8GU6 - chains A and C of the 4 polymer chains in the assembly; structure by electron microscopy, 3.10 A resolution.

Chain A:
Molecule: RAMP superfamily protein
Organism: Candidatus Scalindua brodae
Sequence (1722 residues; row label = number of the first residue in the row):
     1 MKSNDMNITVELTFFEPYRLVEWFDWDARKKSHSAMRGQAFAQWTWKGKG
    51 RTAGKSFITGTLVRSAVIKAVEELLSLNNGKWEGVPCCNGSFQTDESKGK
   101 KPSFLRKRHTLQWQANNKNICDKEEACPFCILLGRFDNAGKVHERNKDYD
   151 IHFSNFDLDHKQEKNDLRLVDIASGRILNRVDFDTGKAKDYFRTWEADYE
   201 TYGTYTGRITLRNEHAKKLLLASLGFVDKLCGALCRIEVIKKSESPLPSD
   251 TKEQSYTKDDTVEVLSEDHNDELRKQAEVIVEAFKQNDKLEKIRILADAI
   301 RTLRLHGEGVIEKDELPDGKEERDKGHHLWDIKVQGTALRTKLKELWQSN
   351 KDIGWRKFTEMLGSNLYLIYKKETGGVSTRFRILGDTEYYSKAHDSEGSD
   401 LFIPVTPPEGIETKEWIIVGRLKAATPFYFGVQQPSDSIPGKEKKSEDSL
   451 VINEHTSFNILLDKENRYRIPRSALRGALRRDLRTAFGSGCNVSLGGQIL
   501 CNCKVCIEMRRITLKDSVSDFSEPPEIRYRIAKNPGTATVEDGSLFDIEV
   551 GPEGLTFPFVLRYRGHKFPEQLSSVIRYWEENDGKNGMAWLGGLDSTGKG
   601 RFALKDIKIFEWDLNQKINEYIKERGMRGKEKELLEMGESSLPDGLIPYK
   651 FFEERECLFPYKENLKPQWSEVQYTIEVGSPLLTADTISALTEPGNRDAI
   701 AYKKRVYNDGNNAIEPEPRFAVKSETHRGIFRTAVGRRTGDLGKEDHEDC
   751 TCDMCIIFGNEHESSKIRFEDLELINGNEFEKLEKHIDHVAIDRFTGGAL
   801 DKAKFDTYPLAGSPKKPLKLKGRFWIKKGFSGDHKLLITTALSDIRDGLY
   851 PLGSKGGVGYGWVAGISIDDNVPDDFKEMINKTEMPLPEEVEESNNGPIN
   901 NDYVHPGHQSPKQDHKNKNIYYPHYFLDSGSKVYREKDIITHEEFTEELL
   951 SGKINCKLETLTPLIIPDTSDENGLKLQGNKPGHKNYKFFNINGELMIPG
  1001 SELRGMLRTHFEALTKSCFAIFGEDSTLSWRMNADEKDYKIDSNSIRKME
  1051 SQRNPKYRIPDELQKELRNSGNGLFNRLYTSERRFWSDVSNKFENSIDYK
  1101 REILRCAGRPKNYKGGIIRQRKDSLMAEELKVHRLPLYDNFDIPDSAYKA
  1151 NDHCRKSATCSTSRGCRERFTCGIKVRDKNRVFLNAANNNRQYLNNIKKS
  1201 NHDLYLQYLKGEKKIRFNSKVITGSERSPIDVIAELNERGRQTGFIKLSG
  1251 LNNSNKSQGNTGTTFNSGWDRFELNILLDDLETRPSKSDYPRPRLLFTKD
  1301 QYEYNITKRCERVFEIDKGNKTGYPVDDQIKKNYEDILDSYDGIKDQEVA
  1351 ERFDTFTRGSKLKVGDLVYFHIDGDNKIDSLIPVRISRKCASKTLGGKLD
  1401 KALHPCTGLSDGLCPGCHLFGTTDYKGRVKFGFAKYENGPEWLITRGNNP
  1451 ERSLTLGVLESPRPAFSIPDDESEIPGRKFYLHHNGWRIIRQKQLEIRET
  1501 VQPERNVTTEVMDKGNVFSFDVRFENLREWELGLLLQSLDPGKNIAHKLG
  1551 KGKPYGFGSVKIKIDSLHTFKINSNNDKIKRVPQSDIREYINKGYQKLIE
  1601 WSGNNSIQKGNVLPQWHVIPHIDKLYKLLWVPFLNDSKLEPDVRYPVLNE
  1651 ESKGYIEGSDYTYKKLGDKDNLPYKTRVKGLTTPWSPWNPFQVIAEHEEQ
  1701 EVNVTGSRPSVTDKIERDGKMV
Not modelled in the structure: 1-5, 48-49, 161-165, 241-268, 377-386, 392-398, 442-453, 638-641, 883-898, 915-918, 1028-1392, 1572-1578, 1602-1612, 1635-1638, 1692-1722
Metal / ion sites: Zn2+ site 1: Cys88, Cys121, Cys127, Cys130; Zn2+ site 2: Cys491, Cys501, Cys503, Cys506; Zn2+ site 3: His747, Cys750, Cys752, Cys755; Zn2+ site 4: Cys1018, Cys1406, Cys1414, Cys1417

Chain C:
Molecule: 33-nt RNA strand
Organism: Candidatus Scalindua brodae
Sequence (33 nucleotides; row label = number of the first residue in the row; note: 1 number in that range is skipped by the numbering (no residue carries it; nothing is unmodelled there); numbers below 1 keep their minus sign (G-18 is residue -18)):
   -18 GACUUAAUGUCACGGUAC
     1 CCAAUUUUCUGCCCC

How chain A and chain C interact:
Contacting residue pairs (263; chain A residue first):
  Glu16(A) with C-6(C), hydrogen bond to the base
  Arg19(A) with C-6(C), salt bridge to the phosphate
  Trp23(A) with U-15(C), hydrogen bond to the sugar; U-14(C), sugar contact
  Arg37(A) with A-7(C), hydrogen bond to the sugar; G-4(C), hydrogen bond to the base
  Gln39(A) with U-9(C), base contact
  Ala40(A) with U-9(C), base contact
  Phe41(A) with A-7(C), sugar contact
  Thr45(A) with C-16(C), phosphate contact; U-15(C), hydrogen bond to the phosphate
  Lys47(A) with C-16(C), hydrogen bond to the base
  Lys55(A) with C-16(C), hydrogen bond to the base
  Phe57(A) with U-15(C), base contact
  Thr59(A) with U-9(C), base contact
  Gly60(A) with U-14(C), hydrogen bond to the base; A-12(C), hydrogen bond to the base
  Thr61(A) with U-14(C), hydrogen bond to the sugar; A-13(C), hydrogen bond to the sugar; A-12(C), hydrogen bond to the base; U-9(C), base contact
  Leu62(A) with U-9(C), hydrogen bond to the base
  Arg64(A) with A-12(C), base contact; U-11(C), hydrogen bond to the phosphate; G-10(C), salt bridge to the phosphate
  Ser65(A) with U-9(C), base contact
  Ile68(A) with U-9(C), phosphate contact
  Ser91(A) with U-11(C), hydrogen bond to the sugar
  Phe92(A) with U-11(C), base contact; G-10(C), base contact
  Gln93(A) with U-11(C), hydrogen bond to the base; G-10(C), base contact
  Thr94(A) with U-11(C), base contact; G-10(C), hydrogen bond to the base
  Lys101(A) with G-10(C), base contact
  Pro102(A) with A-12(C), phosphate contact; G-10(C), phosphate contact
  Ser103(A) with A-13(C), sugar contact; A-12(C), hydrogen bond to the phosphate
  Phe104(A) with A-12(C), phosphate contact; G-10(C), hydrogen bond to the sugar; U-9(C), stacking on the base
  Leu105(A) with G-10(C), sugar contact; U-9(C), sugar contact; C-8(C), phosphate contact
  Arg106(A) with G-10(C), hydrogen bond to the base; U-9(C), salt bridge to the phosphate; C-8(C), phosphate contact
  Lys107(A) with C-8(C), phosphate contact; G-5(C), hydrogen bond to the base
  Arg108(A) with C-8(C), sugar contact
  Leu133(A) with U-11(C), sugar contact
  Gly134(A) with U-11(C), phosphate contact
  Arg135(A) with U-11(C), sugar contact
  Asp137(A) with U-11(C), phosphate contact
  Ala139(A) with A-12(C), sugar contact; U-11(C), phosphate contact
  Gly140(A) with A-13(C), sugar contact; A-12(C), sugar contact; U-11(C), phosphate contact
  Lys141(A) with A-13(C), hydrogen bond to the sugar; A-12(C), sugar contact; U-11(C), salt bridge to the phosphate; G-10(C), phosphate contact
  Val142(A) with A-13(C), hydrogen bond to the sugar
  His143(A) with A-13(C), salt bridge to the phosphate
  Glu144(A) with A-17(C), phosphate contact; A-13(C), base contact
  Lys147(A) with A-13(C), base contact
  Tyr149(A) with A-13(C), base contact; A-12(C), sugar contact
  Ile151(A) with A-12(C), base contact
  His152(A) with U-14(C), base contact; A-13(C), hydrogen bond to the base; A-12(C), base contact
  Phe153(A) with U-14(C), hydrogen bond to the base; A-12(C), hydrogen bond to the base
  Ser154(A) with U-14(C), base contact
  Asn155(A) with U-15(C), base contact; U-14(C), hydrogen bond to the base
  Asp157(A) with C-16(C), base contact; U-15(C), hydrogen bond to the base
  Arg176(A) with A-2(C), salt bridge to the phosphate
  Ile177(A) with A-2(C), sugar contact
  Leu178(A) with A-2(C), phosphate contact
  Asn179(A) with G-4(C), hydrogen bond to the sugar; U-3(C), sugar contact; A-2(C), hydrogen bond to the phosphate; C-1(C), hydrogen bond to the sugar
  Arg180(A) with G-4(C), phosphate contact; U-3(C), phosphate contact
  Val181(A) with U-3(C), hydrogen bond to the phosphate; C-1(C), sugar contact
  Gly186(A) with C-1(C), hydrogen bond to the sugar; C1(C), sugar contact
  Lys187(A) with C-1(C), sugar contact
  Ala188(A) with C-1(C), base contact
  Asp190(A) with G-4(C), hydrogen bond to the base
  Tyr191(A) with G-4(C), base contact; A-2(C), base contact
  Phe192(A) with G-4(C), stacking on the base
  Lys229(A) with C-6(C), sugar contact
  Gly232(A) with C-6(C), hydrogen bond to the phosphate
  Leu234(A) with C-6(C), base contact
  Tyr389(A) with G-4(C), hydrogen bond to the base
  Ser391(A) with A-7(C), hydrogen bond to the base; G-4(C), hydrogen bond to the base
  Asp400(A) with G-10(C), hydrogen bond to the base
  Gly431(A) with C-1(C), phosphate contact
  Pro471(A) with A-2(C), phosphate contact
  Arg472(A) with C-6(C), salt bridge to the phosphate
  Ser473(A) with U-3(C), sugar contact; A-2(C), hydrogen bond to the phosphate
  Ala474(A) with U-3(C), phosphate contact; A-2(C), hydrogen bond to the phosphate
  Arg476(A) with C-6(C), hydrogen bond to the phosphate; G-5(C), salt bridge to the phosphate; G-4(C), salt bridge to the phosphate
  Gly477(A) with U-3(C), sugar contact
  Arg480(A) with U-3(C), phosphate contact
  Arg481(A) with U-3(C), hydrogen bond to the base
  Val493(A) with G-4(C), sugar contact
  Ser494(A) with G-5(C), hydrogen bond to the base
  Leu495(A) with G-5(C), base contact; G-4(C), base contact
  Gly496(A) with G-5(C), base contact
  Gly497(A) with C-8(C), hydrogen bond to the base; G-5(C), hydrogen bond to the base
  Leu500(A) with C-8(C), base contact
  Met509(A) with G-5(C), phosphate contact
  Arg510(A) with C-8(C), base contact; G-5(C), phosphate contact
  Ile512(A) with C-6(C), base contact
  Thr513(A) with C-6(C), hydrogen bond to the base
  Leu514(A) with C-6(C), hydrogen bond to the base
  Tyr529(A) with U5(C), base contact
  Arg530(A) with A3(C), salt bridge to the phosphate; U5(C), salt bridge to the phosphate
  Ile531(A) with A3(C), hydrogen bond to the sugar; A4(C), phosphate contact; U5(C), hydrogen bond to the phosphate; U6(C), sugar contact
  Ala532(A) with A3(C), sugar contact; A4(C), phosphate contact
  Lys533(A) with A3(C), phosphate contact; A4(C), hydrogen bond to the phosphate; U6(C), hydrogen bond to the sugar
  Ala538(A) with U7(C), sugar contact
  Thr539(A) with U7(C), hydrogen bond to the sugar
  Val540(A) with U6(C), base contact
  Leu545(A) with U5(C), base contact
  Phe546(A) with A3(C), base contact
  Gly592(A) with U-3(C), base contact
  Gly593(A) with C-1(C), hydrogen bond to the phosphate; C1(C), phosphate contact
  Leu594(A) with C1(C), hydrogen bond to the phosphate
  Asp595(A) with C1(C), hydrogen bond to the phosphate
  Ser596(A) with C2(C), hydrogen bond to the phosphate
  Leu683(A) with U6(C), phosphate contact
  Thr684(A) with U5(C), hydrogen bond to the sugar; U6(C), phosphate contact
  Ala685(A) with U5(C), hydrogen bond to the sugar; U6(C), phosphate contact
  Lys723(A) with U5(C), phosphate contact
  Glu725(A) with A4(C), sugar contact; U5(C), phosphate contact
  Thr726(A) with A4(C), phosphate contact; U5(C), hydrogen bond to the phosphate; U6(C), phosphate contact
  Arg728(A) with C2(C), salt bridge to the phosphate; A3(C), salt bridge to the phosphate
  Gly729(A) with A4(C), sugar contact
  Ile730(A) with A4(C), base contact
  Arg732(A) with C2(C), sugar contact; A3(C), sugar contact
  Thr733(A) with A4(C), hydrogen bond to the base
  Phe758(A) with C2(C), phosphate contact
  Gly759(A) with C2(C), sugar contact
  Asn760(A) with C1(C), hydrogen bond to the sugar; C2(C), sugar contact
  Glu761(A) with C2(C), sugar contact
  Glu763(A) with C1(C), hydrogen bond to the sugar
  Ser764(A) with C1(C), sugar contact
  Ser765(A) with C2(C), hydrogen bond to the phosphate
  Asp788(A) with G11(C), sugar contact
  His789(A) with G11(C), salt bridge to the phosphate
  Val790(A) with C9(C), hydrogen bond to the sugar; U10(C), sugar contact; G11(C), hydrogen bond to the phosphate
  Ala791(A) with C9(C), base contact; U10(C), phosphate contact
  Ile792(A) with U10(C), hydrogen bond to the phosphate; C12(C), sugar contact
  Arg794(A) with U10(C), salt bridge to the phosphate
  Thr796(A) with C14(C), phosphate contact
  Gly797(A) with C12(C), hydrogen bond to the sugar; C13(C), sugar contact
  Ala799(A) with G11(C), base contact
  Lys804(A) with G11(C), base contact
  Phe805(A) with C9(C), base contact
  Tyr850(A) with A4(C), base contact
  Gly853(A) with U6(C), phosphate contact
  Ser854(A) with U6(C), hydrogen bond to the phosphate; U7(C), phosphate contact
  Lys855(A) with U7(C), hydrogen bond to the phosphate; C9(C), base contact
  Gly856(A) with U7(C), phosphate contact
  Tyr922(A) with C15(C), hydrogen bond to the phosphate
  His924(A) with C15(C), salt bridge to the phosphate
  Pro967(A) with G11(C), sugar contact; C12(C), phosphate contact
  Thr969(A) with G11(C), base contact
  Ser1001(A) with U10(C), sugar contact; G11(C), phosphate contact
  Glu1002(A) with U10(C), hydrogen bond to the sugar; G11(C), phosphate contact; C12(C), phosphate contact
  Arg1004(A) with U8(C), salt bridge to the phosphate; C9(C), salt bridge to the phosphate
  Gly1005(A) with U10(C), sugar contact
  Arg1008(A) with U8(C), hydrogen bond to the phosphate; C9(C), salt bridge to the phosphate
  Ile1021(A) with C9(C), sugar contact
  Phe1420(A) with U8(C), sugar contact; C9(C), phosphate contact
  Gly1421(A) with U8(C), sugar contact
  Thr1422(A) with U7(C), hydrogen bond to the sugar; U8(C), sugar contact
  Thr1423(A) with U7(C), base contact; U8(C), sugar contact
  Asp1424(A) with U7(C), base contact
  Tyr1425(A) with U7(C), hydrogen bond to the sugar
  Lys1426(A) with U7(C), salt bridge to the phosphate; U8(C), phosphate contact
  Gly1427(A) with U7(C), phosphate contact; U8(C), hydrogen bond to the phosphate
  Val1458(A) with C14(C), hydrogen bond to the base
  Leu1459(A) with C13(C), base contact
  Glu1460(A) with C13(C), hydrogen bond to the sugar; C14(C), sugar contact
  Ser1461(A) with C13(C), hydrogen bond to the base; C14(C), sugar contact
  Pro1462(A) with C13(C), phosphate contact; C14(C), phosphate contact
  Arg1463(A) with C15(C), hydrogen bond to the sugar
  Phe1466(A) with C15(C), phosphate contact
  Lys1479(A) with C14(C), salt bridge to the phosphate
  Tyr1481(A) with C13(C), sugar contact; C14(C), hydrogen bond to the phosphate
  Gly1550(A) with C12(C), phosphate contact; C13(C), phosphate contact
  Lys1551(A) with C12(C), phosphate contact; C13(C), phosphate contact
  Gly1552(A) with C13(C), hydrogen bond to the phosphate
  Lys1553(A) with U10(C), hydrogen bond to the base; C12(C), phosphate contact; C13(C), hydrogen bond to the phosphate
  Pro1554(A) with C13(C), phosphate contact; C14(C), phosphate contact
  Tyr1645(A) with C14(C), hydrogen bond to the phosphate
  Leu1648(A) with C15(C), sugar contact
  Tyr1663(A) with C14(C), hydrogen bond to the sugar; C15(C), hydrogen bond to the phosphate
Other interface residues (no listed pair), chain A (197 interface residues in all): Asp25, Trp26, Trp46, Asp95, Cys231, Ala233, Tyr390, Leu401, Tyr429, Val432, Phe458, Ala478, Ile499, Ser544, Asp686, Gly798, Ala803, Pro851, Ile965, Ile966, Tyr987, Met1006, Thr1009, Lys1548, Leu1549, Tyr1555, Pro1646

Overview:
197 residues of chain A and 32 residues of chain C are in contact; the contacts include 87 hydrogen bonds, 21
salt bridges and 2 aromatic stacking contacts. Polar contacts include Glu16(A)-C-6(C), Arg37(A)-G-4(C) and
Lys47(A)-C-16(C). Cys88(A), Cys121(A), Cys127(A) and Cys130(A) coordinate Zn2+ site 1.
Chain A is RAMP superfamily protein and chain C is a 33-nt RNA strand, both from Candidatus Scalindua brodae;
the structure, Structure of the SbCas7-11-crRNA-NTR-Csx29 complex, was determined by electron microscopy (same
publication as 8GNA).
